Entry 2YAW (X-ray diffraction, 2.50 A resolution); this record covers chains D and E of the 6 polymer chains in the assembly.

[Chain D (and E)]
Name: Sulfur oxygenase/reductase
From: Acidianus ambivalens
Notes: EC 1.13.11.55; chain E of this document is another copy of the same molecule, construct and numbering; everything in this record applies to it too
UniProt: P29082 (SOR_ACIAM); residues 1-308 here = UniProt positions 1-308
Amino-acid sequence (318 residues; each row starts with the number of its first residue):
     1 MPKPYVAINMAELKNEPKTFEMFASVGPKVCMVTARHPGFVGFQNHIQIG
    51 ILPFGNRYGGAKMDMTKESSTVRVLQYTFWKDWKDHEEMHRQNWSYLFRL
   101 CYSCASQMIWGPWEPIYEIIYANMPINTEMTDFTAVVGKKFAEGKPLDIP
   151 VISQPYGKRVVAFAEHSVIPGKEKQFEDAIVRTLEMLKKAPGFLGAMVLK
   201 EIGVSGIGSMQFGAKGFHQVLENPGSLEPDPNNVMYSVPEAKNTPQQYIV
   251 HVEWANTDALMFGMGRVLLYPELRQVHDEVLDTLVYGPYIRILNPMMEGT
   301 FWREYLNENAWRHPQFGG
Not modelled in the structure: 1, 309-318
Modified / non-standard residues: Cys-31 (s-mercaptocysteine; CSS)
Construct notes: expression tag (309-318)
Ion coordination: Hg2+ site 1: Gly-27 (together with acetate ion); Fe ion: His-86, His-90, Glu-114; Hg2+ site 2 near Cys-101 (its only coordinating residue here)
Swiss-Prot annotation at these positions:
  - binding site (Fe cation): His-86, His-90, Glu-114
  - modified residue: Cys-31 (Cysteine persulfide)
From the paper describing this entry:
  - catalytic residues: Cys-31 (proposed by the authors, not directly observed)
  - mutagenesis - R99A, F133A, F141A, S226A, S226L, S226T, M296V: increased catalytic activity
  - mutagenesis - M130A, H166A, H277A: unchanged catalytic activity
  - mutagenesis - M297A: decreased catalytic activity

[Interface between chain D and chain E]
Residue-residue contacts (53; chain D residue first):
  Asn-56(D) / Lys-29(E)  hydrogen bond
  Phe-133(D) / Phe-133(E)  hydrophobic
  Phe-133(D) / Thr-134(E)
  Phe-141(D) / Phe-141(E)  hydrophobic
  Pro-146(D) / Gly-138(E)
  Pro-146(D) / Ala-142(E)  hydrophobic
  Leu-147(D) / Lys-139(E)
  Leu-147(D) / Ala-142(E)  hydrophobic
  Ile-149(D) / Thr-134(E)
  Ile-149(D) / Ala-135(E)
  Ile-149(D) / Gly-138(E)
  Pro-150(D) / Thr-134(E)  hydrogen bond (backbone-side chain)
  Pro-150(D) / Ala-135(E)
  Val-151(D) / Thr-131(E)
  Val-151(D) / Thr-134(E)
  Val-151(D) / Ala-135(E)  hydrophobic
  Ile-152(D) / Thr-131(E)  hydrogen bond (backbone-backbone)
  Ile-152(D) / Phe-133(E)  hydrophobic
  Ile-152(D) / Thr-134(E)
  Lys-189(D) / Glu-304(E)
  Pro-191(D) / Asp-132(E)
  Pro-191(D) / Pro-155(E)  hydrophobic
  Pro-191(D) / Thr-300(E)
  Gly-192(D) / Glu-129(E)
  Gly-192(D) / Thr-131(E)
  Gly-192(D) / Asp-132(E)  hydrogen bond (backbone-side chain)
  Leu-194(D) / Thr-131(E)
  Ala-255(D) / Thr-131(E)
  Asn-256(D) / Glu-129(E)  hydrogen bond
  Asn-256(D) / Lys-158(E)
  Asp-258(D) / Tyr-156(E)
  Ala-259(D) / Glu-129(E)
  Ala-259(D) / Tyr-156(E)  hydrophobic
  Phe-262(D) / Tyr-156(E)
  Phe-262(D) / Met-297(E)  hydrophobic
  Phe-262(D) / Glu-298(E)
  Arg-266(D) / Phe-301(E)
  Arg-266(D) / Glu-304(E)  salt bridge
  Leu-268(D) / Met-32(E)  hydrophobic
  Leu-268(D) / Ala-35(E)
  Leu-269(D) / Cys-31(E)
  Leu-269(D) / Met-32(E)
  Leu-269(D) / Ala-35(E)
  Leu-269(D) / Phe-40(E)
  Leu-269(D) / Phe-43(E)  hydrophobic
  Leu-269(D) / Phe-301(E)
  Tyr-270(D) / Phe-301(E)  hydrophobic
  Pro-271(D) / Ala-35(E)
  Pro-271(D) / His-37(E)
  Pro-271(D) / Phe-40(E)
  Arg-274(D) / Met-32(E)  hydrogen bond (side chain-backbone)
  Arg-274(D) / Ala-35(E)
  Arg-274(D) / Arg-36(E)
Other interface residues (no listed pair), chain D (29 interface residues in all): Gly-55, Val-137, Gln-154, Phe-193, Gly-263
Other interface residues (no listed pair), chain E (33 interface residues in all): Ala-24, Ser-25, Pro-28, Pro-38, Asn-127, Met-130, Met-296

[Summary]
The interface between chain D and chain E involves 29 residues on one side and 33 on the other, with 6
hydrogen bonds and 1 salt bridge. Among the polar pairs are Arg-266(D)/Glu-304(E), Asn-56(D)/Lys-29(E) and
Pro-150(D)/Thr-134(E). The paper reports the catalytic residue Cys-31(D); R99A, F133A and F141A of chain D,
among others, increase catalytic activity; 11 substitutions were tested in all.
Chain D and chain E are both Sulfur oxygenase/reductase (Acidianus ambivalens); the structure, Hg inhibited
sulfur oxygenase reductase, was determined by X-ray diffraction, deposited together with 2YAV and 2YAX.
